1GDU - chains A and B; structure by X-ray diffraction, 1.07 A resolution.

[Chain A]
Name: Trypsin
Source organism: Fusarium oxysporum
Notes: EC 3.4.21.4
UniProt: P35049 (TRYP_FUSOX); the construct lacks a stretch of the UniProt sequence and is renumbered around it, so the offset changes along the chain: 16-35 = UniProt 25-44; 37-59 = UniProt 45-67; 60-65 = UniProt 72-77; 69-76 = UniProt 80-87; 9 more segments
Chain sequence (224 residues; each row starts with the number of its first residue; note: 13 numbers in that range are skipped by the numbering (no residue carries them; nothing is unmodelled there); a row labelled like 59A-59D holds insertion residues (59A, then the next letters in order)):
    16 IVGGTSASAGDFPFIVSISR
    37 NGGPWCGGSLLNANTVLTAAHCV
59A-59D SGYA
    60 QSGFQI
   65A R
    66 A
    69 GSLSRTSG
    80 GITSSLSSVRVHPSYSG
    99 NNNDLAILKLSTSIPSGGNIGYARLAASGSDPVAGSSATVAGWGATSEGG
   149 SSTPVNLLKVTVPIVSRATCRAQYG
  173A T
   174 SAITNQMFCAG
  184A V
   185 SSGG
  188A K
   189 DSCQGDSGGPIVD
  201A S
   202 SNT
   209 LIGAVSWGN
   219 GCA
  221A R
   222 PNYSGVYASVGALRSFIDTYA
Disulfides: Cys-42/Cys-58, Cys-168/Cys-182, Cys-191/Cys-220
What the authors report for this chain:
  - catalytic residues: His-57, Asp-102, Ser-195
  - specificity-determining residues: Asp-189
  - binding site for Gly-ala-arg (chain B): Ser-214, Gly-216

[Chain B]
Name: Gly-ala-arg
Chain sequence (3 residues; row label = number of the first residue in the row):
     1 GAR

[How chain A and chain B interact]
Contacting residue pairs (20; chain A residue first):
  His-57(A) / Ala-2(B)
  His-57(A) / Arg-3(B)
  Asp-189(A) / Arg-3(B)  salt bridge
  Ser-190(A) / Arg-3(B)  hydrogen bond
  Cys-191(A) / Arg-3(B)
  Gln-192(A) / Ala-2(B)  hydrogen bond (side chain-backbone)
  Gln-192(A) / Arg-3(B)
  Gly-193(A) / Arg-3(B)  hydrogen bond (backbone-backbone)
  Asp-194(A) / Arg-3(B)
  Ser-195(A) / Arg-3(B)  hydrogen bond (side chain-backbone)
  Val-213(A) / Arg-3(B)
  Ser-214(A) / Ala-2(B)
  Ser-214(A) / Arg-3(B)  hydrogen bond (backbone-backbone)
  Trp-215(A) / Gly-1(B)
  Trp-215(A) / Ala-2(B)  hydrophobic
  Trp-215(A) / Arg-3(B)
  Gly-216(A) / Gly-1(B)  hydrogen bond (backbone-backbone)
  Gly-216(A) / Arg-3(B)
  Gly-219(A) / Arg-3(B)  hydrogen bond (backbone-side chain)
  Gly-226(A) / Arg-3(B)
Other interface residues (no listed pair), chain A (17 interface residues in all): Asn-217, Cys-220, Tyr-228
From the paper, about this interface:
  - pairs named by the authors: Ser-214(A)/Arg-3(B)
  - interface residues, chain A: Gly-216(A)

[Summary]
17 residues of chain A face 3 of chain B across their interface; the contacts include 7 hydrogen bonds and 1
salt bridge. Polar contacts include Asp-189(A)/Arg-3(B), Ser-190(A)/Arg-3(B) and Gln-192(A)/Ala-2(B). The
authors report a contact between Ser-214(A) and Arg-3(B). The paper reports catalytic residues His-57(A),
Asp-102(A) and Ser-195(A); a binding site for Gly-ala-arg (chain B) at Ser-214(A) and Gly-216(A).
Chain A is Trypsin (Fusarium oxysporum) and chain B is Gly-ala-arg; the structure, Fusarium oxysporum trypsin
at atomic resolution, was determined by X-ray diffraction, deposited together with 1FN8, 1FY4, 1FY5, 1GDN and
1GDQ.
